4NSC - chains A and B of the 6 polymer chains in the assembly; structure by X-ray diffraction, 3.20 A resolution.

[Chain A (and B)]
Name: Calcium uptake protein 1, mitochondrial
From: Homo sapiens
Notes: chain B of this document is another copy of the same molecule, construct and numbering; everything in this record applies to it too
Reference sequence: Q9BPX6 (MICU1_HUMAN); residue numbers follow UniProt; this construct covers 97-476
Amino-acid sequence (401 residues; row label = number of the first residue in the row):
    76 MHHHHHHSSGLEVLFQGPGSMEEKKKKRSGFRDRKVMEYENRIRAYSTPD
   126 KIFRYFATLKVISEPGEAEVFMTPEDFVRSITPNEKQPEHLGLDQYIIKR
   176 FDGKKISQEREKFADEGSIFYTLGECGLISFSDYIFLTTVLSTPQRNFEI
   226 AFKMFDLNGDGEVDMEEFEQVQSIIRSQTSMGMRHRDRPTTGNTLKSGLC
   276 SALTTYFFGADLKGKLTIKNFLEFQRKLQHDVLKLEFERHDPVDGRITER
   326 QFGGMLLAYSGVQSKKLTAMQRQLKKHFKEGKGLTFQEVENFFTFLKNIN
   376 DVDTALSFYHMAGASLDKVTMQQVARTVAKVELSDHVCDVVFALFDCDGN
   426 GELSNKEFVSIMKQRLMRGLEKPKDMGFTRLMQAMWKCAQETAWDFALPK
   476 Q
Disordered / not traced: 76-101, 136-142, 178-193, 253-276, 444-450, 466-476 (chain B: 76-106, 138-142, 176-184, 259-274, 422-428, 444-451, 468-476)
Sequence notes: expression tag (76-96)
Swiss-Prot annotation at these positions:
  - region: Lys99 to Lys110 (Polybasic region), Lys126 to Arg129 (K/R-ring), Arg259 to Arg263 (K/R-ring), Arg455 to Gln465 (C-helix region)
  - binding site (Ca(2+)): Asp231, Asn233, Asp235, Glu237, Glu242, Asp421, Asp423, Asn425, Glu427, Glu432
  - modified residue: Ser122 (Phosphoserine), Arg455 (Asymmetric dimethylarginine)
  - natural variant: Arg129 to Gln476 (deletion: In MPXPS), Arg129 (R129P: In MPXPS; uncertain significance), Arg185 (deletion: In MPXPS)
  - mutagenesis: Lys99 to Arg103 (Abolishes interaction with EMRE/SMDT1), Lys99 to Lys102 (Abolishes interaction with EMRE/SMDT1 while maintaining interaction with MICU2), Phe106 (F106A: Slightly decreased ability to inhibit MCU channel activity in absence of calcium), Tyr114 (Y114A: Decreased ability to inhibit MCU channel activity in absence of calcium), Arg117 (R117A: Slightly decreased ability to inhibit MCU channel activity in absence of calcium), Arg119 (R119E: Impaired interaction with MCU; R119K: Does not affect interaction with MCU), Tyr121 (Y121A: Decreased ability to inhibit MCU channel activity in absence of calcium), Lys126 to Arg129 (Abolished ability to inhibit MCU channel activity in absence of calcium; when associated with 259-E--E-263), Lys126 (K126A: Abolished ability to inhibit MCU channel activity in absence of calcium; K126E: Abolished ability to inhibit MCU in absence of calcium), Arg129 (R129A: Decreased ability to inhibit MCU channel activity in absence of calcium), Arg154 (R154K: Does not affect interaction with MCU; R154Q: Impaired interaction with MCU), Arg221 (R221A: Abolishes homooligomerization), 14 further mutagenesis entries in UniProt
What the authors report for this chain:
  - self-association interface (contacts with another copy of this molecule); pairs are residue here / residue on that copy: Arg221-Asp376 (salt bridge)
  - mutagenesis - R221A, R221A/D376A, D376A: abolished binding to in the absence of Ca2+
  - mutagenesis - R221A: unchanged binding to in the presence of Ca2+
  - mutagenesis - F383A/H385A: abolished binding to in the presence of Ca2+

[Chain A / chain B interface]
Contacting residue pairs - 52 pairs, chain A then chain B:
  Arg221(A) with Asp376(B), salt bridge
  Asn222(A) with Phe383(B)
  Ile225(A) with Asp376(B); Thr379(B)
  Ala226(A) with Phe383(B), hydrophobic
  Lys228(A) with Thr402(B)
  Met229(A) with Phe383(B), hydrophobic; Tyr384(B); Ala387(B), hydrophobic
  Leu232(A) with Tyr384(B); Gln398(B); Thr402(B)
  Gly234(A) with Lys405(B)
  Gln245(A) with Ala387(B)
  Ile249(A) with Phe383(B), hydrophobic; Ala387(B), hydrophobic
  Asp376(A) with Arg221(B), salt bridge; Ile225(B)
  Thr379(A) with Ile225(B)
  Ala380(A) with Ile225(B), hydrophobic
  Ser382(A) with Glu466(B), hydrogen bond
  Phe383(A) with Asn222(B); Ile225(B), hydrophobic; Ala226(B), hydrophobic; Met229(B), hydrophobic; Ile249(B), hydrophobic; Ile250(B), hydrophobic; Gln253(B)
  Tyr384(A) with Met229(B), hydrophobic
  His385(A) with Gln465(B); Thr467(B)
  Met386(A) with Gln253(B); Gln465(B); Glu466(B)
  Ala387(A) with Gln245(B); Ile249(B), hydrophobic
  Gln398(A) with Leu232(B)
  Arg401(A) with Leu232(B)
  Thr402(A) with Lys228(B); Met229(B); Leu232(B)
  Val403(A) with Lys228(B)
  Lys405(A) with Asp231(B); Leu232(B), hydrogen bond (side chain-backbone); Asn233(B); Gly234(B)
  Asn430(A) with Glu466(B), hydrogen bond (side chain-backbone); Thr467(B)
  Lys431(A) with Thr467(B), hydrogen bond (side chain-backbone)
  Met457(A) with Met460(B), hydrophobic; Cys463(B), hydrophobic
  Met460(A) with Met460(B), hydrophobic
Other interface residues (no listed pair), chain A (32 interface residues in all): Ile250, Ser252, Leu456, Trp461
Other interface residues (no listed pair), chain B (30 interface residues in all): Ala380, Met386, Ala464

[In short]
32 residues of chain A face 30 of chain B across their interface; the contacts include 4 hydrogen bonds and 2
salt bridges. Among the polar pairs are Arg221(A)-Asp376(B), Ser382(A)-Glu466(B) and Lys405(A)-Leu232(B). From
the paper: R221A, R221A/D376A and D376A of chain A abolish binding to in the absence of Ca2+; a
self-association interface involving Arg221(A) and Asp376(A).
Chain A and chain B are both Calcium uptake protein 1, mitochondrial (Homo sapiens); the structure, Crystal
Structure of CBARA1 in the Apo-form, was determined by X-ray diffraction, deposited together with 4NSD.
